8XKN - chains G and S of the 24 polymer chains in the assembly; structure by electron microscopy, 3.11 A resolution.

Chain G (and S):
Protein: a protein
Organism: Bacillus halotolerans
Notes: chain S of this document is another copy of the same molecule, construct and numbering; everything in this record applies to it too
Chain sequence (264 residues; numbered 1 to 264; the number before each row is that of its first residue):
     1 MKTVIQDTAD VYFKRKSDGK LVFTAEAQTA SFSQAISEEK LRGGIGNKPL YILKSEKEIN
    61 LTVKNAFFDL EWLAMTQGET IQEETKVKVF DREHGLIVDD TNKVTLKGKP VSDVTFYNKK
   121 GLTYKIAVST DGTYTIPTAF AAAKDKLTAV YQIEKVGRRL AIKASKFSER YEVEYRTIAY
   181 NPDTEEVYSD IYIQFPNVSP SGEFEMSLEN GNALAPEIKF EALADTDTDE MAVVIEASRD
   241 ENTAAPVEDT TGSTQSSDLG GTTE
Not modelled in the structure: 243-264

Interface between chain G and chain S:
Residue-residue contacts (7):
  Tyr51(G) - Val4(S)  hydrophobic
  Tyr51(G) - Tyr180(S)
  Tyr51(G) - Asn181(S)
  Tyr51(G) - Pro182(S)  hydrophobic
  Tyr51(G) - Glu185(S)
  Ile52(G) - Glu185(S)
  Leu53(G) - Gln6(S)
Other interface residues (no listed pair), chain G (5 interface residues in all): Leu41, Leu50

In short:
The interface between chain G and chain S involves 5 residues on one side and 6 on the other.
Both chains are a protein (Bacillus halotolerans). Entry 8XKN (Cryo-EM structure of tail tube protein) was
determined by electron microscopy together with 8K98, 8K9A, 8W56 and 8WKN from the same study.
